2FKF - chain A; structure by X-ray diffraction, 2.00 A resolution.

# Chain A
Name: Phosphomannomutase/phosphoglucomutase
Source organism: Pseudomonas aeruginosa
Notes: EC 5.4.2.8, 5.4.2.2
UniProtKB: P26276 (ALGC_PSEAE); residues 2-463 here correspond to UniProt positions 1-462 (UniProt number = residue number - 1)
Amino-acid sequence (462 residues; numbered 2 to 463; the number before each row is that of its first residue):
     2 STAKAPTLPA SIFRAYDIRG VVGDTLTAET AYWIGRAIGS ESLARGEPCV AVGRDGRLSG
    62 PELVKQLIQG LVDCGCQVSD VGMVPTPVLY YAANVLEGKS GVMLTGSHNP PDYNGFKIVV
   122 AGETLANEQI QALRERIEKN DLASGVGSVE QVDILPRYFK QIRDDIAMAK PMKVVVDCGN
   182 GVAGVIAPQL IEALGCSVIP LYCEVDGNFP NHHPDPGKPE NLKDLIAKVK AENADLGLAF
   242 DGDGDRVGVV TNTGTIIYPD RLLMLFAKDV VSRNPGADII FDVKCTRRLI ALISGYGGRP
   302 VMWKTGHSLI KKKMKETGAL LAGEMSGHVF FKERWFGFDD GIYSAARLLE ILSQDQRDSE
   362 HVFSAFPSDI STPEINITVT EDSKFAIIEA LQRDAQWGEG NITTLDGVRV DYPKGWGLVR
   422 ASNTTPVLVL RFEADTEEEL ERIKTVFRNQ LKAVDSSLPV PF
Disordered / not traced: 2-8
Modified residues: Ser108 (phosphoserine; SEP)
Ion coordination: Zn2+: Ser108, Asp242, Asp244, Asp246
Small-molecule neighbours: 1,6-di-O-phosphono-alpha-D-glucopyranose (G16): Arg15, Arg20, His109, Asn110, Lys285, Ser327, Arg421, Ser423, Asn424, Thr425, Thr426

# Overview
Chain A binds 1,6-di-O-phosphono-alpha-D-glucopyranose. Ser108, Asp242, Asp244 and Asp246 coordinate Zn2+.
Chain A is Phosphomannomutase/phosphoglucomutase (Pseudomonas aeruginosa); the structure,
Phosphomannomutase/Phosphoglucomutase from Pseudomonas aeruginosa with alpha-D-glucose 1,6-bisphosphate bound,
was determined by X-ray diffraction together with 2FKM from the same study.
